PDB entry 5OLQ | X-ray diffraction, 1.48 A resolution | chain A

Chain A:
Protein: Rhamnogalacturonan lyase
Organism: Bacteroides thetaiotaomicron
UniProt: A0A139KMS2 (A0A139KMS2_BACT4); residues 24-535 here correspond to UniProt positions 33-544 (UniProt number = residue number + 9)
Amino-acid sequence (522 residues; numbered 22 to 543; the number before each row is that of its first residue):
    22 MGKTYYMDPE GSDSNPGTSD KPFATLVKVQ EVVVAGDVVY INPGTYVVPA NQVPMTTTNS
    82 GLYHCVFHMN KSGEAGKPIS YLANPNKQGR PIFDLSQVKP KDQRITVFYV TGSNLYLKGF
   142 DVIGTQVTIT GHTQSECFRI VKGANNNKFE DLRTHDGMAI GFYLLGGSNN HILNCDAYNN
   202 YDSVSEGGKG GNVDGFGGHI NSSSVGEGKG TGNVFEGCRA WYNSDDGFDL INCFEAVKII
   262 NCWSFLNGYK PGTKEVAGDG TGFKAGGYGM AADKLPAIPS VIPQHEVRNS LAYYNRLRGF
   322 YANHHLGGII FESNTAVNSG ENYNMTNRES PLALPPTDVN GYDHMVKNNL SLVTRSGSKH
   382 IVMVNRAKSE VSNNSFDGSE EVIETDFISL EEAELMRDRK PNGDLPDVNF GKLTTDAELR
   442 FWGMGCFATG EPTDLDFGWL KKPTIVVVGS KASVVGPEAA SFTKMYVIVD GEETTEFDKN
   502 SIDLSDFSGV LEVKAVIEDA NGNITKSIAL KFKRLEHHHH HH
Unresolved in the structure: 22, 449-543
Construct notes: initiating methionine (22); expression tag (23, 536-543)
Metal / ion sites: Ca2+: Asp215, Asp246, Asp247, Asp250 (together with phosphate ion)
What the authors report for this chain:
  - catalytic residues: Lys285
  - mutagenesis - K285A: abolished catalytic activity

Overview:
Asp215, Asp246, Asp247 and Asp250 form the Ca2+ site. From the paper: the catalytic residue Lys285; K285A
abolishes catalytic activity.
Chain A is Rhamnogalacturonan lyase (Bacteroides thetaiotaomicron); the structure, Rhamnogalacturonan lyase,
was determined by X-ray diffraction together with 5OPJ, 5OLP, 5OLR and 5OLS from the same study.
